PDB entry 7NYZ | electron microscopy, 6.50 A resolution (low resolution: residue-level contacts below are approximate; hydrogen-bond / salt-bridge calls are withheld) | chains A and B of the 14 polymer chains in the assembly

# Chain A (and B)
Molecule: Chromosome partition protein MukB
From: Photorhabdus thracensis
Notes: chain B of this document is another copy of the same molecule, construct and numbering; everything in this record applies to it too
Reference sequence: A0A0F7LRY2 (A0A0F7LRY2_9GAMM); residue numbers follow UniProt; this construct covers 1-1482
Sequence (1482 residues; row label = number of the first residue in the row):
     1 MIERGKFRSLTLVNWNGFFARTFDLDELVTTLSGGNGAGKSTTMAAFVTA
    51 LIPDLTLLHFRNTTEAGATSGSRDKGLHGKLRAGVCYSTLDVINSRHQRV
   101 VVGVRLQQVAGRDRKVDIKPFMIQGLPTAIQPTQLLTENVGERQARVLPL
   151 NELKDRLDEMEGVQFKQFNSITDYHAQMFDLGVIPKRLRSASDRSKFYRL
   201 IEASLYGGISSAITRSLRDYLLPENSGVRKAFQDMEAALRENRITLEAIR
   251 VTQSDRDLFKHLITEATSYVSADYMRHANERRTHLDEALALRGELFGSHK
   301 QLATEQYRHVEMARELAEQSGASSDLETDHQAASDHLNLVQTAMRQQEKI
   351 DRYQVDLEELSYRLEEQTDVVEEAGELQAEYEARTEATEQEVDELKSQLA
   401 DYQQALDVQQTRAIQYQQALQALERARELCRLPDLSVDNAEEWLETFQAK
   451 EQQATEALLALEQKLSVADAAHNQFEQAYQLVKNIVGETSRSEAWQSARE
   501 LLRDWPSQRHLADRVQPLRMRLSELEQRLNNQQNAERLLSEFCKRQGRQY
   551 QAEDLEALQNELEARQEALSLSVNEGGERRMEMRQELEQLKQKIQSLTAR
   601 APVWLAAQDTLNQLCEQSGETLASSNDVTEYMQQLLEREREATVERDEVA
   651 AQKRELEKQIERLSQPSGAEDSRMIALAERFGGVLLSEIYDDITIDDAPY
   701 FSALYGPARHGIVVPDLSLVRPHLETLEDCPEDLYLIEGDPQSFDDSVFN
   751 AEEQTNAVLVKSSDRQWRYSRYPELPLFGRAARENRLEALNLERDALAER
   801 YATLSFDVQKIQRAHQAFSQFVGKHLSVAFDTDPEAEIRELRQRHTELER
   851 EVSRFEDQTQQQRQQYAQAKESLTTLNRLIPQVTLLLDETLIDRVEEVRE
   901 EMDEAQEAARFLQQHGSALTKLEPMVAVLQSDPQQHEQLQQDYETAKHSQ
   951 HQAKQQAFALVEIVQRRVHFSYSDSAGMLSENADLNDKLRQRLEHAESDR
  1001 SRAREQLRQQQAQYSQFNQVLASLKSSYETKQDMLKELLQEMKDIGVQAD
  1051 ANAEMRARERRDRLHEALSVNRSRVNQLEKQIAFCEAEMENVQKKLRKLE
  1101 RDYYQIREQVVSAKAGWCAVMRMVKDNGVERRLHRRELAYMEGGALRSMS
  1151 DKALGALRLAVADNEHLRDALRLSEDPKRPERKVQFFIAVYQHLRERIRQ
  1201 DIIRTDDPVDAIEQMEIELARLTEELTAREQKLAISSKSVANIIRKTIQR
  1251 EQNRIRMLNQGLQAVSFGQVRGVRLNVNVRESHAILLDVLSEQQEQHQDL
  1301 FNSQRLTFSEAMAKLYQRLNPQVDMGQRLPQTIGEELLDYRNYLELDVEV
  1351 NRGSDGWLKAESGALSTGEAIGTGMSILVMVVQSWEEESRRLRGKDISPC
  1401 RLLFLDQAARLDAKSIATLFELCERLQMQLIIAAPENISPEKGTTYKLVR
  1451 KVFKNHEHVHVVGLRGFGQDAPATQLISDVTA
Unresolved in the structure: 1, 1469-1482
Differences from the reference sequence: engineered mutation Gln-1407 (Glu in A0A0F7LRY2)
Residues lining bound ligands:
  - ATP, molecule 1: Asn-16, Gly-35, Asn-36, Gly-37, Ala-38, Gly-39, Lys-40, Ser-41, Thr-42, Gly-76, Gly-79, Lys-80, Asp-1406, Gln-1407, Arg-1450
  - ATP, molecule 2: Gln-1269, Arg-1352, Gly-1363, Ala-1364, Leu-1365, Ser-1366, Thr-1367, Gly-1368, Glu-1369
Reported in the primary citation:
  - mutagenesis - E1407Q: decreased catalytic activity (citing earlier work)
  - mutagenesis - S1366R, D1406A: abolished growth

# How chain A and chain B interact
Residue-residue contacts (261; chain A residue first):
  Asn-36(A) with Gly-1268(B); Gly-1368(B); Arg-1410(B); Leu-1411(B); Asp-1412(B); Ser-1415(B)
  Gly-37(A) with Ser-1366(B); Glu-1369(B)
  Phe-60(A) with Gly-1363(B)
  Asn-62(A) with Ser-1362(B); Leu-1365(B); Ser-1366(B); Thr-1367(B); Ala-1370(B)
  Thr-63(A) with Thr-1367(B)
  Glu-65(A) with Ala-66(B); Ile-209(B); Ser-210(B); Ser-211(B)
  Ala-68(A) with Ser-211(B)
  Thr-69(A) with Arg-215(B)
  Gly-71(A) with Arg-215(B)
  Gly-76(A) with Gly-1363(B)
  Gly-207(A) with Thr-64(B)
  Gly-208(A) with Thr-64(B)
  Ile-209(A) with Glu-65(B)
  Ser-210(A) with Glu-65(B)
  Ser-211(A) with Glu-65(B); Thr-69(B)
  Arg-215(A) with Thr-69(B); Ser-70(B); Gly-71(B)
  Glu-389(A) with Arg-1004(B)
  Lys-396(A) with Asp-393(B); Lys-396(B)
  Leu-399(A) with Ala-400(B); Gln-403(B)
  Ala-400(A) with Lys-396(B); Leu-399(B); Ala-400(B); Gln-403(B)
  Tyr-402(A) with Gln-403(B); Asp-407(B)
  Gln-403(A) with Asp-407(B)
  Ala-405(A) with Gln-418(B)
  Leu-406(A) with Gln-415(B); Gln-418(B)
  Asp-407(A) with Gln-418(B); Arg-966(B)
  Gln-410(A) with Gln-415(B); Gln-418(B); Arg-966(B); His-969(B)
  Thr-411(A) with Phe-958(B); Glu-962(B); Arg-966(B)
  Ile-414(A) with Phe-958(B); Gln-965(B)
  Gln-415(A) with Phe-958(B)
  Glu-456(A) with Gln-474(B)
  Leu-458(A) with Val-467(B)
  Leu-459(A) with Val-467(B); Ala-470(B); Ala-471(B); Gln-474(B)
  Glu-462(A) with Val-467(B)
  Arg-503(A) with Pro-506(B); Arg-509(B)
  Pro-506(A) with Arg-503(B)
  Arg-509(A) with Arg-503(B)
  His-510(A) with Ser-507(B); His-510(B); Leu-511(B)
  Leu-511(A) with His-510(B)
  Arg-514(A) with Arg-514(B)
  Arg-521(A) with Arg-521(B)
  Glu-524(A) with Arg-521(B)
  Arg-528(A) with Arg-528(B)
  Glu-563(A) with Arg-878(B)
  Glu-578(A) with Asn-574(B)
  Met-581(A) with Glu-578(B); Met-581(B)
  Glu-582(A) with Met-581(B)
  Gln-585(A) with Met-581(B); Glu-582(B); Gln-585(B)
  Gln-589(A) with Gln-585(B); Gln-589(B)
  Thr-629(A) with Val-822(B); Gly-823(B); Leu-826(B)
  Glu-630(A) with Gly-823(B)
  Met-632(A) with Leu-826(B)
  Gln-633(A) with Ser-819(B); Gln-820(B); Val-822(B); Gly-823(B)
  Glu-637(A) with His-815(B); Gln-816(B); Ser-819(B)
  Glu-639(A) with Leu-636(B)
  Arg-640(A) with Leu-636(B); Gln-812(B); His-815(B)
  Thr-643(A) with Leu-636(B)
  Asp-647(A) with Arg-640(B); Thr-643(B)
  Pro-707(A) with Pro-707(B); Asp-733(B); Tyr-735(B)
  Arg-709(A) with Glu-732(B)
  Leu-717(A) with Trp-767(B)
  Arg-721(A) with Glu-752(B)
  Leu-724(A) with Gln-754(B); Leu-759(B); Tyr-769(B)
  Leu-727(A) with Tyr-769(B); Arg-771(B)
  Glu-728(A) with Arg-771(B)
  Cys-730(A) with Tyr-769(B); Arg-771(B)
  Pro-731(A) with Arg-771(B)
  Glu-732(A) with Arg-709(B); Tyr-769(B); Ser-770(B); Arg-771(B)
  Asp-733(A) with Pro-707(B); Arg-709(B); Arg-768(B); Tyr-769(B); Ser-770(B)
  Leu-734(A) with Trp-767(B); Arg-768(B); Tyr-769(B)
  Tyr-735(A) with Pro-707(B); Trp-767(B); Arg-768(B)
  Leu-736(A) with Gln-766(B); Trp-767(B)
  Ile-737(A) with Arg-765(B)
  Glu-738(A) with Arg-765(B)
  Asp-745(A) with Arg-765(B)
  Asp-746(A) with Arg-765(B)
  Ser-747(A) with Arg-765(B); Gln-766(B)
  Val-748(A) with Ser-763(B); Asp-764(B); Arg-765(B); Gln-766(B)
  Phe-749(A) with Gln-766(B)
  Glu-752(A) with Arg-721(B); Leu-724(B)
  Gln-754(A) with Leu-724(B); Glu-725(B)
  Thr-755(A) with Glu-728(B)
  Asn-756(A) with Glu-728(B)
  Leu-759(A) with Arg-721(B); Leu-724(B)
  Ser-762(A) with Ser-762(B)
  Asp-764(A) with Val-748(B)
  Arg-765(A) with Ile-737(B); Glu-738(B); Phe-744(B); Asp-745(B); Asp-746(B); Ser-747(B); Val-748(B)
  Gln-766(A) with Leu-736(B); Ser-747(B); Val-748(B); Phe-749(B)
  Trp-767(A) with Leu-717(B); Leu-736(B)
  Arg-768(A) with Asp-733(B); Leu-734(B); Tyr-735(B)
  Tyr-769(A) with Leu-724(B); Leu-727(B); Cys-730(B); Asp-733(B); Leu-734(B)
  Ser-770(A) with Glu-732(B); Asp-733(B)
  Arg-771(A) with Leu-727(B); Glu-728(B); Cys-730(B); Glu-732(B)
  His-815(A) with Thr-629(B)
  Leu-826(A) with Leu-826(B); Ser-827(B)
  Asn-877(A) with Asn-877(B); Pro-881(B)
  Arg-878(A) with Glu-556(B); Gln-882(B)
  Pro-881(A) with Pro-881(B)
  Gln-882(A) with Val-883(B)
  Val-883(A) with Leu-886(B)
  Leu-886(A) with Arg-528(B); Leu-886(B)
  Glu-923(A) with Arg-499(B)
  Lys-947(A) with Gln-463(B); Lys-464(B)
  Gln-950(A) with Gln-463(B); Val-467(B)
  His-951(A) with Gln-463(B)
  Lys-954(A) with Leu-459(B); Glu-462(B); Gln-463(B); Ser-466(B)
  Gln-955(A) with Leu-459(B)
  Arg-966(A) with Lys-954(B)
  Arg-1004(A) with Arg-1004(B)
  Asn-1018(A) with Gln-1019(B)
  Gln-1019(A) with Asn-1018(B); Gln-1019(B)
  Ala-1022(A) with Gln-1019(B)
  Arg-1136(A) with Leu-605(B); Asp-609(B)
  Glu-1137(A) with Leu-605(B); Ala-606(B); Asp-609(B)
  Tyr-1140(A) with Thr-598(B); Ala-601(B); Leu-605(B); Glu-835(B)
  Glu-1213(A) with Phe-806(B)
  Ile-1217(A) with Phe-806(B)
  Glu-1224(A) with Arg-794(B); Ala-798(B)
  Gly-1268(A) with Asn-36(B)
  Gln-1269(A) with Arg-1450(B)
  Arg-1352(A) with Glu-1457(B)
  Ser-1354(A) with Asn-1455(B)
  Glu-1361(A) with Arg-114(B)
  Ser-1362(A) with Asn-62(B); Glu-65(B)
  Gly-1363(A) with Phe-60(B)
  Leu-1365(A) with Asn-62(B)
  Ser-1366(A) with Gly-37(B); Asn-62(B)
  Thr-1367(A) with Thr-63(B); Gln-1407(B)
  Glu-1369(A) with Gly-37(B)
  Ala-1370(A) with Asn-62(B)
  Gln-1407(A) with Thr-1367(B); Arg-1410(B)
  Ala-1409(A) with Ala-1409(B); Pro-1435(B)
  Arg-1410(A) with Asn-36(B); Gln-1407(B); Pro-1435(B)
  Leu-1411(A) with Asn-36(B)
  Asp-1412(A) with Gly-35(B); Asn-36(B)
  Ser-1415(A) with Asn-36(B)
  Pro-1435(A) with Ala-1409(B)
  Asn-1437(A) with Ala-1409(B); Ile-1438(B)
  Arg-1450(A) with Gln-1269(B)
  Glu-1457(A) with Gln-1269(B); Arg-1352(B)
Also at the interface, not in a pair above, chain A (171 interface residues in all): Gly-35, Thr-64, Gly-67, Ser-70, Lys-80, Asp-393, Asp-401, Gln-404, Glu-451, Thr-455, Gln-463, Arg-499, Gln-592, Lys-593, Asn-626, Gly-706, Asp-729, Gly-739, Phe-744, Ser-763, Pro-773, Ser-819, Arg-894, Phe-958, Glu-962, Asp-984, Gln-1011, Ser-1015, Ser-1026, Arg-1056, Ala-1228, Gly-1368
Also at the interface, not in a pair above, chain B (177 interface residues in all): Ala-68, Asp-74, Gly-76, Lys-80, Gly-207, Glu-386, Val-408, Thr-455, Pro-517, Leu-518, Ser-523, Glu-526, Gln-559, Gly-577, Pro-602, Ser-625, Asn-626, Glu-639, Arg-673, Gly-706, Asp-729, Pro-731, Pro-773, Glu-923, Val-961, Arg-990, Gln-1011, Ala-1022, Ser-1023, Ser-1026, Val-1452, His-1456

# Summary
171 residues of chain A face 177 of chain B across their interface. Bound to chain A: ATP. The paper reports
that S1366R and D1406A of chain A abolish growth; E1407Q of chain A reduces catalytic activity.
Chain A and chain B are both Chromosome partition protein MukB (Photorhabdus thracensis); the structure,
Cryo-EM structure of the MukBEF-MatP-DNA monomer (partially open conformation), was determined by electron
microscopy (same publication as 7NYW, 7NYX, 7NYY, 7NZ0, 7NZ2, 7NZ3 and 7NZ4).
